Entry 7Y58 (electron microscopy, 3.80 A resolution); this record covers chains A and B of the 3 polymer chains in the assembly.

Chain A:
Name: Antiseptic resistance protein
Organism: Staphylococcus aureus
UniProt: Q1XG09 (Q1XG09_STAAU); residue numbers follow UniProt; this construct covers 1-514
Sequence (514 residues; each row starts with the number of its first residue):
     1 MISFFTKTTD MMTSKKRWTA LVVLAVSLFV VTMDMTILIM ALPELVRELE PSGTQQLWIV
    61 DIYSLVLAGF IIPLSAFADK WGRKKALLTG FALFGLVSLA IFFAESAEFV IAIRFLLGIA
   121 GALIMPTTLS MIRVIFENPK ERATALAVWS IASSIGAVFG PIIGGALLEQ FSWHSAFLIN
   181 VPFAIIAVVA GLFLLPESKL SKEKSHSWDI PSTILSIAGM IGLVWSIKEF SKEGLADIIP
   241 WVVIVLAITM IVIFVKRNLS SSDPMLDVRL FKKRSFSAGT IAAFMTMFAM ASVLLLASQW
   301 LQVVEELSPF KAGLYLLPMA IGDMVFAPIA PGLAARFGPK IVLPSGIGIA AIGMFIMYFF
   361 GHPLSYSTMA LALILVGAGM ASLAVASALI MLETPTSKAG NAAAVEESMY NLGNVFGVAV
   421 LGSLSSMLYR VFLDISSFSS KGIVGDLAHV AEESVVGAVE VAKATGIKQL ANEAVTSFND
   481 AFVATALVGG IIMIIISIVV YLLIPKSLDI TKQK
Disordered / not traced: 1-4
Sequence notes: engineered mutation N411 (Asp in Q1XG09)
Reported in the primary citation:
  - mutagenesis - D411N: increased stability
  - mutagenesis - D411N: abolished growth in response to Et
  - mutagenesis - R47A/Q56A/S454A/V456A/E460A, D411N: abolished growth in response to TPP
  - mutagenesis - D411N: decreased growth in response to Ch
  - contacts within the chain: D34-R114, D34-Y63, D61-K228, D61-K232, S154-D323 (hydrogen bond), S387-E406 (hydrogen bond)
  - mutagenesis - I443DEL: abolished growth
  - mutagenesis - R47A/Q56A/S454A/V456A/E460A: abolished growth in response to Ch
  - mutagenesis - S387C: increased growth in response to divalent cationic antibacterials (citing earlier work)

Chain B:
Name: Single-domain Indian camelid antibody (A4)
Organism: Camelus dromedarius
Notes: antibody fragment or engineered binder
Sequence (125 residues; row label = number of the first residue in the row):
     1 MQVQLQESGG GSVQTGGSLR LSCAASGYRY SDNCVGWFRQ APGREREAVA TYNSGSSTWY
    61 ADSVKGRFTI SQDSAKSTVY LQMNNLKPED TAMYYCAGRN RLGSYCYMTG DFAYWGQGTQ
   121 VTVSS
Disordered / not traced: 13-17, 124-125
Disulfide bonds: C23-C96, C34-C106

Chain A / chain B interface:
Residue-residue contacts (28):
  V303(A) - Y105(B)
  V304(A) - L102(B)  hydrophobic
  E306(A) - R29(B)  salt bridge
  E306(A) - Y105(B)  hydrogen bond
  H362(A) - M108(B)
  P363(A) - M108(B)  hydrophobic
  F438(A) - G55(B)
  K441(A) - S56(B)  hydrogen bond
  V459(A) - Y105(B)
  K468(A) - Y30(B)
  K468(A) - D32(B)
  K468(A) - S74(B)
  Q469(A) - D32(B)
  Q469(A) - N33(B)
  N472(A) - Y30(B)
  N472(A) - Y105(B)
  N472(A) - C106(B)  hydrogen bond
  N472(A) - Y107(B)
  E473(A) - S54(B)  hydrogen bond
  E473(A) - G55(B)  hydrogen bond (side chain-backbone)
  V475(A) - L102(B)  hydrophobic
  V475(A) - Y105(B)  hydrophobic
  T476(A) - Y107(B)  hydrogen bond (side chain-backbone)
  T476(A) - M108(B)
  T476(A) - T109(B)
  N479(A) - L102(B)
  N479(A) - M108(B)
  D480(A) - T109(B)  hydrogen bond
Interface residues without a listed pair, chain A (20 interface residues in all): E305, L364, K463, A471
Interface residues without a listed pair, chain B (17 interface residues in all): C34, G103, S104
The authors on this interface:
  - residue pairs: E306(A)-Y105(B)
  - epitope / paratope residues, chain A: E306(A)
  - epitope / paratope residues, chain B: Y105(B)

Summary:
Chain A and chain B form an interface of 20 and 17 residues respectively; the contacts include 7 hydrogen
bonds and 1 salt bridge. Polar contacts include E306(A)-R29(B), E306(A)-Y105(B) and K441(A)-S56(B). The
authors report a contact between E306(A) and Y105(B). From the paper: R47A/Q56A/S454A/V456A/E460A and D411N of
chain A abolish growth in response to TPP; epitope/paratope residues E306(A) and Y105(B); 4 substitutions were
tested in all.
Chain A is Antiseptic resistance protein (Staphylococcus aureus) and chain B is Single-domain Indian camelid
antibody (A4) (Camelus dromedarius); the structure, CryoEM structure of QacA (D411N), an antibacterial efflux
transporter from Staphylococcus aureus, was determined by electron microscopy.
